PDB entry 4Q1S | X-ray diffraction, 2.60 A resolution | chains H and I of the 28 polymer chains in the assembly

Chain H:
Protein: Proteasome subunit beta type-2
Organism: Saccharomyces cerevisiae
Notes: EC 3.4.25.1
UniProtKB: P25043 (PSB2_YEAST); residues 1-232 here correspond to UniProt positions 30-261 (UniProt number = residue number + 29)
Amino-acid sequence (232 residues; row label = number of the first residue in the row):
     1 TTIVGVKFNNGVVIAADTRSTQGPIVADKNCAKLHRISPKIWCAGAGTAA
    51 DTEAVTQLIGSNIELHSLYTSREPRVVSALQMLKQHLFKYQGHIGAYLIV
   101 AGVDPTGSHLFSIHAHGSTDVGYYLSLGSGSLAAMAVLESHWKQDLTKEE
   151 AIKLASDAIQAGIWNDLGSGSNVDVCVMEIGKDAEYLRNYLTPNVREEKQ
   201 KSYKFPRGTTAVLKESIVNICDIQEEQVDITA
Not modelled in the structure: 223-232
Covalent attachments: Kendomycin (2YD) linked to His141
Residues lining bound ligands: Kendomycin (2YD; (5R,6R,7S,8R,9R,12S,13E,16S,18S,19R,20aR)-4,7,19-trihydroxy-2,6,8,12,14,16,18-heptamethyl-6,7,8,9,10,11,12,15,16,17,18,19,20,20a-tetradecahydro-1,19:5,9-diepoxybenzo[18]annulen-3(5H)-one): Ala136, Val137, Ser140, Asp157, Ala161
Curated features (UniProtKB/Swiss-Prot):
  - active site: Thr1 (Nucleophile)

Chain I:
Protein: Proteasome subunit beta type-3
Organism: Saccharomyces cerevisiae
Notes: EC 3.4.25.1
UniProtKB: P25451 (PSB3_YEAST); residues 0-204 here correspond to UniProt positions 1-205 (UniProt number = residue number + 1)
Amino-acid sequence (205 residues; row label = number of the first residue in the row; numbering starts at 0):
     0 MSDPSSINGGIVVAMTGKDCVAIACDLRLGSQSLGVSNKFEKIFHYGHVF
    50 LGITGLATDVTTLNEMFRYKTNLYKLKEERAIEPETFTQLVSSSLYERRF
   100 GPYFVGPVVAGINSKSGKPFIAGFDLIGCIDEAKDFIVSGTASDQLFGMC
   150 ESLYEPNLEPEDLFETISQALLNAADRDALSGWGAVVYIIKKDEVVKRYL
   200 KMRQD
Not modelled in the structure: 0
Curated features (UniProtKB/Swiss-Prot):
  - modified residue: Ser30 (Phosphoserine)
  - cross-link: Lys69 (Glycyl lysine isopeptide (Lys-Gly) (interchain with G-Cter in ubiquitin))

Chain H / chain I interface:
Residue-residue contacts - 70 pairs, chain H then chain I:
  Gln22(H) - Phe146(I)
  Ile25(H) - Asp143(I)
  Ile25(H) - Phe146(I)  hydrophobic
  Ala27(H) - Asp130(I)
  Ala27(H) - Phe146(I)  hydrophobic
  Asp28(H) - Asp130(I)
  Asp28(H) - Glu131(I)
  Asp28(H) - Ala132(I)
  Lys29(H) - Glu150(I)  salt bridge
  Thr48(H) - Ile126(I)
  Ala49(H) - Cys128(I)  hydrophobic
  Ala50(H) - Tyr95(I)
  Ala50(H) - Ile126(I)  hydrophobic
  Ala50(H) - Cys128(I)
  Asp51(H) - Tyr95(I)  hydrogen bond
  Asp51(H) - Arg98(I)  salt bridge
  Ala54(H) - Tyr95(I)
  Tyr90(H) - Phe99(I)  hydrophobic
  His93(H) - Arg98(I)  hydrogen bond (backbone-side chain)
  His93(H) - Phe99(I)
  Arg196(H) - Glu150(I)  salt bridge
  Lys199(H) - Glu150(I)
  Lys199(H) - Ser151(I)  hydrogen bond (side chain-backbone)
  Lys199(H) - Tyr153(I)  hydrogen bond (side chain-backbone)
  Ser202(H) - Glu154(I)  hydrogen bond
  Tyr203(H) - Ser151(I)
  Tyr203(H) - Leu152(I)  hydrophobic
  Lys204(H) - Glu154(I)
  Lys204(H) - Asp161(I)  salt bridge
  Phe205(H) - Leu152(I)  hydrophobic
  Phe205(H) - Glu164(I)
  Phe205(H) - Gln168(I)
  Pro206(H) - Glu164(I)
  Arg207(H) - Glu160(I)
  Arg207(H) - Asp161(I)  salt bridge
  Arg207(H) - Glu164(I)
  Gly208(H) - Glu164(I)  hydrogen bond (backbone-side chain)
  Thr209(H) - Glu164(I)  hydrogen bond (backbone-side chain)
  Thr209(H) - Gln168(I)
  Thr210(H) - Glu164(I)  hydrogen bond
  Thr210(H) - Ser167(I)
  Thr210(H) - Gln168(I)  hydrogen bond
  Thr210(H) - Leu199(I)
  Ala211(H) - Leu199(I)
  Ala211(H) - Lys200(I)  hydrogen bond (backbone-backbone)
  Val212(H) - Phe163(I)  hydrophobic
  Val212(H) - Tyr198(I)
  Leu213(H) - Tyr198(I)  hydrogen bond (backbone-backbone)
  Leu213(H) - Leu199(I)
  Leu213(H) - Lys200(I)
  Lys214(H) - Lys196(I)
  Lys214(H) - Arg197(I)
  Lys214(H) - Tyr198(I)  hydrogen bond (backbone-backbone)
  Glu215(H) - Lys196(I)
  Glu215(H) - Arg197(I)  salt bridge
  Ser216(H) - Val195(I)
  Ser216(H) - Lys196(I)  hydrogen bond (backbone-backbone)
  Ile217(H) - Glu193(I)
  Ile217(H) - Val194(I)
  Val218(H) - His44(I)
  Val218(H) - Tyr187(I)  hydrophobic
  Val218(H) - Val194(I)  hydrogen bond (backbone-backbone)
  Val218(H) - Lys196(I)
  Asn219(H) - His44(I)
  Ile220(H) - His44(I)
  Ile220(H) - Gly46(I)
  Ile220(H) - His47(I)
  Ile220(H) - Phe49(I)  hydrophobic
  Ile220(H) - Val194(I)  hydrophobic
  Asp222(H) - Lys74(I)  salt bridge
Other interface residues (no listed pair), chain H (36 interface residues in all): Val26, Ile94
Other interface residues (no listed pair), chain I (40 interface residues in all): Asp124, Leu157, Glu158, Thr165, Leu171

Overview:
36 residues of chain H face 40 of chain I across their interface; the contacts include 14 hydrogen bonds and 7
salt bridges. Among the polar pairs are Lys29(H)-Glu150(I), Asp51(H)-Arg98(I) and Arg196(H)-Glu150(I).
Covalently linked Kendomycin: at His141(H). UniProt lists active-site residue Thr1(H) on chain H.
Here chain H is Proteasome subunit beta type-2 and chain I is Proteasome subunit beta type-3, both from
Saccharomyces cerevisiae. Entry 4Q1S (Yeast 20S proteasome in Complex with Kendomycin) was determined by X-ray
diffraction.
